4LNU - chains A and K of the 4 polymer chains in the assembly; structure by X-ray diffraction, 2.19 A resolution.

[Chain A]
Protein: Tubulin alpha chain
Organism: Ovis aries
Sequence (451 residues; row label = number of the first residue in the row):
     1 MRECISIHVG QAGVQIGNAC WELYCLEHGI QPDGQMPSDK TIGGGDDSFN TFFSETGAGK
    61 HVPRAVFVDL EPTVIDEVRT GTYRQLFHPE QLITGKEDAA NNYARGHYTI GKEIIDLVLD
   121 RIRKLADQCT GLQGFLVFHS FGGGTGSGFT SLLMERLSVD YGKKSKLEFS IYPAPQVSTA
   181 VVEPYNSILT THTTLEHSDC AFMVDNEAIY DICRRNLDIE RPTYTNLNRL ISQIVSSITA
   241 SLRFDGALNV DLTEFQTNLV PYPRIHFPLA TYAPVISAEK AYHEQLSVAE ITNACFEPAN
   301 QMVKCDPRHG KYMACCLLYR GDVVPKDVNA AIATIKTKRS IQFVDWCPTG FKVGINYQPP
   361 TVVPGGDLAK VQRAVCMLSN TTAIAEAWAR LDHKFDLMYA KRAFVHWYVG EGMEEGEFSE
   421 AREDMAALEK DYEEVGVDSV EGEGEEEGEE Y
Disordered / not traced: 42-44, 438-451
Residues lining bound ligands: GTP (guanosine-5'-triphosphate): G10, Q11, A12, Q15, I16, D69, D98, A99, A100, N101, S140, G142, G143, G144, T145, G146, I171, P173, V177, S178, T179, E183, N206, Y224, L227, N228, I231

[Chain K]
Protein: Kinesin-1 heavy chain
Organism: Homo sapiens
Reference sequence: P33176 (KINH_HUMAN); numbering as in UniProt (aligned over 1-325)
Sequence (325 residues; row label = number of the first residue in the row):
     1 MADLAESNIK VMCRFRPLNE SEVNRGDKYI AKFQGEDTVV IASKPYAFDR VFQSSTSQEQ
    61 VYNDAAKKIV KDVLEGYNGT IFAYGQTSSG KTHTMEGKLH DPEGMGIIPR IVQDIFNYIY
   121 SMDENLEFHI KVSYFEIYLD KIRDLLDVSK TNLSVHEDKN RVPYVKGATE RFVSSPDEVM
   181 DTIDEGKSNR HVAVTNMNEH SSRSHSIFLI NVKQENTQTE QKLSGKLYLV DLAGSEKVSK
   241 TGAEGAVLDE AKNINKSLSA LGNVISALAE GSTYVPYRDS KMTRILQDSL GGNARTTIVI
   301 CCSPSSYNES ETKSTLLFGQ RAKTI
Disordered / not traced: 1-7, 194-200, 324-325
Differences from the reference sequence: engineered mutation S7 (Cys in P33176), A65 (Cys in P33176), A168 (Cys in P33176), S174 (Cys in P33176), A294 (Cys in P33176)
Swiss-Prot annotation at these positions:
  - binding site (ATP): G85 to T92
  - modified residue: A2 (N-acetylalanine)
  - cross-link: K213 (Glycyl lysine isopeptide (Lys-Gly) (interchain with G-Cter in SUMO2))
From the paper describing this entry:
  - contacts within the chain: Y138-E250 (hydrogen bond), R190-D231 (salt bridge)
  - conformationally variable residues (domain motion, order/disorder transition): I9, Y138, D231, K323
  - mutagenesis - I325G (27-fold): decreased catalytic activity

[Interface between chain A and chain K]
Pairs across the interface (27):
  H107(A) with S239(K), hydrogen bond
  Y108(A) with V238(K), hydrophobic; S239(K); G242(K), hydrogen bond (side chain-backbone); A243(K), hydrogen bond (side chain-backbone); E244(K)
  K112(A) with E244(K), salt bridge
  R402(A) with R321(K)
  V409(A) with N255(K); K256(K); S259(K)
  G410(A) with K252(K)
  G412(A) with V238(K); K252(K); N255(K)
  M413(A) with N255(K)
  E414(A) with S235(K), hydrogen bond; K237(K); N255(K); S314(K)
  E415(A) with S259(K), hydrogen bond; R321(K), salt bridge
  E417(A) with K237(K), salt bridge
  S419(A) with L317(K)
  E423(A) with K44(K); Y46(K); L317(K)
Other interface residues (no listed pair), chain A (16 interface residues in all): T109, E411, E420
Other interface residues (no listed pair), chain K (19 interface residues in all): E236, L248, N263

[Summary]
The interface between chain A and chain K involves 16 residues on one side and 19 on the other, with 5
hydrogen bonds and 3 salt bridges. Polar contacts include K112(A)-E244(K), E415(A)-R321(K) and
E417(A)-K237(K). Chain A binds GTP. From the paper: I325G of chain K reduces catalytic activity;
conformational variability at I9(K), Y138(K) and D231(K) among others.
Chain A is Tubulin alpha chain (Ovis aries) and chain K is Kinesin-1 heavy chain (Homo sapiens); the
structure, Nucleotide-free kinesin motor domain in complex with tubulin and a DARPin, was determined by X-ray
diffraction.
